PDB entry 5HTO | X-ray diffraction, 1.90 A resolution | chains A and C of the 6 polymer chains in the assembly

Chain A:
Molecule: L-lactate dehydrogenase
Organism: Plasmodium vivax
Notes: EC 1.1.1.27
UniProt: Q4PRK9 (Q4PRK9_PLAVI); residue numbers follow UniProt; this construct covers 1-316
Amino-acid sequence (346 residues; each row starts with the number of its first residue; numbers below 1 keep their minus sign (Met-29 is residue -29)):
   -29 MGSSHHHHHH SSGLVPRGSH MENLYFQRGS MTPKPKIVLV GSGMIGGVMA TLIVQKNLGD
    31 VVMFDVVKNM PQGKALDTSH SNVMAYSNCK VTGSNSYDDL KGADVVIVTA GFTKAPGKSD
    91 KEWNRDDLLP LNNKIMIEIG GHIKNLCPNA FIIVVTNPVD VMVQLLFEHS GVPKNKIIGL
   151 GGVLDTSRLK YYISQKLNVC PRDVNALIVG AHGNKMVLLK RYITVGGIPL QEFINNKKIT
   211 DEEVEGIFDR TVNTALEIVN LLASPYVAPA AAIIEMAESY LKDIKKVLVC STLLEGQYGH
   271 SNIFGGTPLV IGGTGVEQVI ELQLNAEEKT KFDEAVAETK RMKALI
Not modelled in the structure: -29 to 3, 87-97
Differences from the reference sequence: expression tag (-29 to 0)

Chain C:
Molecule: 34-nt DNA strand
Sequence (34 nucleotides; each row starts with the number of its first residue):
     2 TTCGATTGGA TTGTGCCGGA AGTGCTGGCT CGAA
Metal / ion sites: Mg2+ near DT8 (its only coordinating residue here)

Chain A / chain C interface:
Contacting residue pairs (16; chain A residue first):
  Met14(A) - DA11(C)  phosphate contact
  Val36(A) - DT24(C)  base contact
  Val37(A) - DT24(C)  base contact
  Gly81(A) - DT24(C)  base contact
  Phe82(A) - DG23(C)  base contact
  Phe82(A) - DT24(C)  base contact
  Phe82(A) - DG25(C)  base contact
  Thr83(A) - DT12(C)  hydrogen bond to the phosphate
  Thr83(A) - DG23(C)  hydrogen bond to the base
  Leu98(A) - DG23(C)  base contact
  Ile105(A) - DT24(C)  base contact
  Leu232(A) - DG9(C)  base contact
  Leu232(A) - DC17(C)  phosphate contact
  Leu232(A) - DC18(C)  phosphate contact
  Ser234(A) - DA11(C)  phosphate contact
  Tyr236(A) - DA11(C)  phosphate contact
Interface residues without a listed pair, chain A (16 interface residues in all): Ala80, Lys84, Ala85, Leu101, Asn230

Summary:
16 residues of chain A and 8 residues of chain C are in contact, with 2 hydrogen bonds. Polar pairs include
Thr83(A)-DG23(C) and Thr83(A)-DT12(C).
Chain A is L-lactate dehydrogenase (Plasmodium vivax) and chain C is a 34-nt DNA strand; the structure,
Crystal structure of Plasmodium Vivax LDH in complex with a DNA aptamer called pL1 (tetrameric LDH ..., was
determined by X-ray diffraction together with 5HRU and 5HS4 from the same study.
